Entry 1M1E (X-ray diffraction, 2.10 A resolution); this record covers chains A and B.

[Chain A]
Molecule: Beta-catenin
From: Mus musculus
Notes: fragment: Armadillo Repeat Region (RESIDUES 134-671)
Reference sequence: Q02248 (CTNB1_MOUSE); numbering as in UniProt (aligned over 134-671)
Chain sequence (538 residues; numbered 134 to 671; the number before each row is that of its first residue):
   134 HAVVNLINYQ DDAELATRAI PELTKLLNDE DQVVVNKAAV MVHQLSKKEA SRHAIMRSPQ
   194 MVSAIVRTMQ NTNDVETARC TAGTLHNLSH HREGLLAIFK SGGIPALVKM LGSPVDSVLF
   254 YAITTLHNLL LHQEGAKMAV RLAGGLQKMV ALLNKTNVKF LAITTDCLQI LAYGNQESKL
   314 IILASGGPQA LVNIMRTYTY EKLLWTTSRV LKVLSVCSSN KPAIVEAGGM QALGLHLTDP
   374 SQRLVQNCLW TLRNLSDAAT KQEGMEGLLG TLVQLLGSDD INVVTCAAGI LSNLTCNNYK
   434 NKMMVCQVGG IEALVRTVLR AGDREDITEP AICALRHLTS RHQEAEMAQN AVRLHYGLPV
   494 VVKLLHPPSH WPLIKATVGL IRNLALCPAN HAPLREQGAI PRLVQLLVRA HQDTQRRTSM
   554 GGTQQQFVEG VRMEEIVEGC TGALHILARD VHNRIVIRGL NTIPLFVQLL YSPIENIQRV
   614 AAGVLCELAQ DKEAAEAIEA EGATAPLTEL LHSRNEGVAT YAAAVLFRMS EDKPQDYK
Unresolved in the structure: 134-150, 550-558
Curated features (UniProtKB/Swiss-Prot):
  - region: Leu156 to Leu178 (Interaction with BCL9)
  - modified residue: Tyr142 (Phosphotyrosine), Ser191 (Phosphoserine), Ser246 (Phosphoserine), Tyr331 (Phosphotyrosine), Tyr333 (Phosphotyrosine), Ser552 (Phosphoserine), Thr556 (Phosphothreonine), Cys619 (S-nitrosocysteine)
  - mutagenesis: Ser552 (S552A: Abolishes AMPK-mediated phosphorylation)

[Chain B]
Molecule: ICAT
From: Homo sapiens
Reference sequence: Q9NSA3 (CNBP1_HUMAN); residue numbers follow UniProt; this construct covers 1-81
Chain sequence (81 residues; each row starts with the number of its first residue):
     1 MNREGAPGKS PEEMYIQQKV RVLLMLRKMG SNLTASEEEF LRTYAGVVNS QLSQLPPHSI
    61 DQGAEDVVMA FSRSETEDRR Q
Unresolved in the structure: 1-8, 55-59, 79-81
Curated features (UniProtKB/Swiss-Prot):
  - modified residue: Ser59 (Phosphoserine)

[Chain A / chain B interface]
Pairs across the interface - 60 pairs, chain A then chain B:
  Tyr306(A) with Glu75(B)
  Gly307(A) with Glu75(B), hydrogen bond (backbone-side chain); Thr76(B); Glu77(B); Asp78(B)
  Asn308(A) with Asp78(B), hydrogen bond (side chain-backbone)
  Gln309(A) with Asp78(B), hydrogen bond (backbone-side chain)
  Glu310(A) with Asp78(B), hydrogen bond (backbone-side chain)
  Lys312(A) with Glu75(B), salt bridge
  Ser348(A) with Ser72(B)
  Val349(A) with Arg73(B); Ser74(B), hydrogen bond (backbone-side chain); Glu75(B)
  Lys354(A) with Ser72(B), hydrogen bond
  Arg386(A) with Phe71(B)
  Asn387(A) with Phe71(B); Ser72(B), hydrogen bond (backbone-side chain)
  Asp390(A) with Val68(B); Met69(B)
  Thr393(A) with Val68(B)
  Gly422(A) with Phe71(B)
  Ser425(A) with Met69(B)
  Asn426(A) with Val68(B); Met69(B), hydrogen bond (side chain-backbone); Phe71(B)
  Thr428(A) with Asp66(B)
  Cys429(A) with Asp66(B); Val67(B); Val68(B)
  Asn430(A) with Glu65(B); Asp66(B), hydrogen bond (backbone-side chain)
  Lys435(A) with Asp66(B), salt bridge
  Pro463(A) with Met69(B), hydrophobic
  His470(A) with Asp66(B)
  Ser473(A) with Ala64(B)
  Arg474(A) with Ala64(B), hydrogen bond (side chain-backbone); Glu65(B); Asp66(B), salt bridge
  Cys619(A) with Leu26(B), hydrophobic
  Glu620(A) with Ser31(B), hydrogen bond
  Gln623(A) with Thr34(B)
  Lys625(A) with Ser36(B)
  Thr653(A) with Val22(B); Met25(B); Met29(B)
  Tyr654(A) with Leu26(B), hydrophobic; Met29(B), hydrophobic
  Ala656(A) with Val22(B), hydrophobic
  Ala657(A) with Val22(B); Leu26(B), hydrophobic
  Phe660(A) with Tyr15(B); Lys19(B); Val22(B), hydrophobic
  Arg661(A) with Leu26(B); Asn32(B), hydrogen bond (side chain-backbone); Leu33(B); Glu37(B), salt bridge
  Ser663(A) with Tyr15(B)
  Glu664(A) with Lys19(B), salt bridge; Ser36(B), hydrogen bond
Also at the interface, not in a pair above, chain A (45 interface residues in all): Ala305, Val346, Ser389, Glu462, Cys466, Arg515, Asn516, Arg582, Gly650
Also at the interface, not in a pair above, chain B (30 interface residues in all): Gln18, Gly30, Asp61, Ala70

[Overview]
45 residues of chain A and 30 residues of chain B are in contact, with 13 hydrogen bonds and 5 salt bridges.
Polar pairs include Lys312(A)-Glu75(B), Lys435(A)-Asp66(B) and Arg474(A)-Asp66(B). Curated annotation
(UniProt) lists one mutagenesis site on chain A.
Here chain A is Beta-catenin (Mus musculus) and chain B is ICAT (Homo sapiens). Entry 1M1E (Beta-catenin
armadillo repeat domain bound to ICAT) was determined by X-ray diffraction.
